8DK1 - chains G and H of the 8 polymer chains in the assembly; structure by electron microscopy, 2.95 A resolution.

== Chain G (and H) ==
Molecule: JetB
Source organism: Pseudomonas aeruginosa PA14
Notes: chain H of this document is another copy of the same molecule, construct and numbering; everything in this record applies to it too
Reference sequence: A0A0H2ZL66 (A0A0H2ZL66_PSEAB); residue numbers follow UniProt; this construct covers 1-249
Chain sequence (249 residues; each row starts with the number of its first residue):
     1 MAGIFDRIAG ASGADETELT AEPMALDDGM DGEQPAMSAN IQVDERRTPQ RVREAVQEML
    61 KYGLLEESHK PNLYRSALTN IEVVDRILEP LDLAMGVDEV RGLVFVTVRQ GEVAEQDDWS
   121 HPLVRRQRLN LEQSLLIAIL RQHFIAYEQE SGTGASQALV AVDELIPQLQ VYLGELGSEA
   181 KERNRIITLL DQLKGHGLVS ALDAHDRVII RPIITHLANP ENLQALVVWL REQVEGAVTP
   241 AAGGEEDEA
Unresolved in the structure: 1-47, 111-119, 152-155, 237-249 (chain H: 1-47, 237-249)

== How chain G and chain H interact ==
Pairs across the interface (24):
  Thr-48(G) / Glu-89(H)  hydrogen bond
  Arg-53(G) / Glu-89(H)  salt bridge
  Arg-53(G) / Pro-90(H)
  Arg-53(G) / Asp-92(H)  salt bridge
  Gln-57(G) / Pro-90(H)
  Gln-57(G) / Leu-91(H)
  Gln-57(G) / Asp-92(H)
  Gln-57(G) / His-121(H)
  Gln-57(G) / Pro-122(H)
  Lys-61(G) / Pro-122(H)
  Ile-87(G) / Pro-90(H)  hydrophobic
  Glu-89(G) / Thr-48(H)  hydrogen bond
  Glu-89(G) / Arg-53(H)  salt bridge
  Pro-90(G) / Arg-53(H)
  Pro-90(G) / Gln-57(H)
  Pro-90(G) / Ile-87(H)  hydrophobic
  Leu-91(G) / Gln-57(H)
  Leu-91(G) / Leu-60(H)  hydrophobic
  Asp-92(G) / Arg-53(H)  salt bridge
  Asp-92(G) / Gln-57(H)
  Pro-122(G) / Gln-57(H)
  Pro-122(G) / Lys-61(H)
  Leu-123(G) / Gln-57(H)
  Leu-123(G) / Lys-61(H)
Also at the interface, not in a pair above, chain G (14 interface residues in all): Val-56, Leu-60, His-121
Also at the interface, not in a pair above, chain H (14 interface residues in all): Val-56, Leu-123

== In short ==
The chain G/chain H interface involves 14 residues from each chain, with 2 hydrogen bonds and 4 salt bridges.
Among the polar pairs are Arg-53(G)/Glu-89(H), Arg-53(G)/Asp-92(H) and Thr-48(G)/Glu-89(H).
Both chains are JetB (Pseudomonas aeruginosa PA14). Entry 8DK1 (CryoEM structure of JetABC (head construct)
from Pseudomonas aeruginosa PA14) was determined by electron microscopy together with 7TIL, 8DK2 and 8DK3 from
the same study.
